Entry 6RQJ (electron microscopy, 3.50 A resolution); this record covers chains B and E of the 5 polymer chains in the assembly.

Chain B:
Molecule: Complement C5
From: Homo sapiens
Reference sequence: P01031 (CO5_HUMAN); residue numbers follow UniProt; this construct covers 19-673
Chain sequence (655 residues; numbered 19 to 673; the number before each row is that of its first residue):
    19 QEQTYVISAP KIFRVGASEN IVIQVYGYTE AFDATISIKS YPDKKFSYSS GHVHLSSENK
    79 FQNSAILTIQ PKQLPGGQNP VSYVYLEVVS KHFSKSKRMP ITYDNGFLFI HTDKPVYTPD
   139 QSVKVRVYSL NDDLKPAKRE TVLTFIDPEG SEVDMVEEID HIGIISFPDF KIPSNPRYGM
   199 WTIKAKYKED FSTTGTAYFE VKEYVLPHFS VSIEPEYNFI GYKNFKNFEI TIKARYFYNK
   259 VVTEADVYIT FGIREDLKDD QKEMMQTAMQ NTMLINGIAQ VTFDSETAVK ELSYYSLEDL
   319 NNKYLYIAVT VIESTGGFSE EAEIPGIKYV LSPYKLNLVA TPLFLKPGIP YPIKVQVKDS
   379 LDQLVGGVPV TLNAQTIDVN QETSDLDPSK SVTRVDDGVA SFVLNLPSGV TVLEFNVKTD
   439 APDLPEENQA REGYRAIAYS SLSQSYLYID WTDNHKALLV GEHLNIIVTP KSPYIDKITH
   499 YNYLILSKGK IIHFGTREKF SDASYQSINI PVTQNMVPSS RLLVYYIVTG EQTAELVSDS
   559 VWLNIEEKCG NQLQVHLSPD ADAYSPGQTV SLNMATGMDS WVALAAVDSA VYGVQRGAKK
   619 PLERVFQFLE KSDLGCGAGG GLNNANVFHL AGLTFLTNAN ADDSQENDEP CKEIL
Disordered / not traced: 19, 612-619, 671-673
Disulfides: Cys634-Cys669

Chain E:
Molecule: Putative 8.9 kDa family member
From: Rhipicephalus pulchellus
Reference sequence: L7MB58 (L7MB58_9ACAR); residues 5-92 here correspond to UniProt positions 23-110 (UniProt number = residue number + 18)
Chain sequence (112 residues; row label = number of the first residue in the row; numbers below 1 keep their minus sign (Lys-19 is residue -19)):
   -19 KHHHHHHSAG LEVLFQGPMG DVQERGHTYV TKNVTVEDGA CVYLRNVIPN GETKALNNPC
    41 VLSTCYAADR KVNSTLCPNI GVDEGCHVEW TPDGVYPNCC PKHVCPSATA SS
Disordered / not traced: -19 to 4, 87-92
Disulfides: Cys21-Cys45, Cys40-Cys79, Cys57-Cys80, Cys66-Cys85
Sequence notes: expression tag (-19 to 4)

Interface between chain B and chain E:
Residue-residue contacts - 40 pairs, chain B then chain E:
  Pro368(B) - Trp70(E)
  Gly385(B) - Glu64(E)
  Asp403(B) - His7(E)
  Leu404(B) - Asn59(E)
  Asp405(B) - Arg5(E)
  Asp405(B) - His7(E)  salt bridge
  Asp405(B) - Asn59(E)
  Lys408(B) - Gly61(E)
  Lys408(B) - Asp63(E)
  Ser409(B) - Gly61(E)
  Ser409(B) - Val62(E)  hydrogen bond (side chain-backbone)
  Val410(B) - Val62(E)  hydrogen bond (backbone-backbone)
  Val410(B) - Asp63(E)
  Val410(B) - Glu64(E)
  Thr411(B) - Glu64(E)
  Arg412(B) - Glu64(E)
  Arg412(B) - Gly65(E)
  Arg412(B) - Cys66(E)  hydrogen bond (side chain-backbone)
  Arg412(B) - His67(E)
  Ser419(B) - Val62(E)
  Val421(B) - Asn59(E)
  Val421(B) - Ile60(E)  hydrogen bond (backbone-backbone)
  Val421(B) - Val68(E)  hydrophobic
  Val421(B) - Pro81(E)  hydrophobic
  Leu422(B) - Asn59(E)
  Asn423(B) - Asn59(E)  hydrogen bond (backbone-side chain)
  Asn423(B) - Pro81(E)
  Leu424(B) - Leu56(E)
  Pro425(B) - Tyr9(E)  hydrophobic
  Pro425(B) - Leu56(E)
  Ser426(B) - Tyr23(E)
  Ser426(B) - Leu24(E)
  Thr487(B) - Pro72(E)
  Ser490(B) - Asn38(E)
  Pro491(B) - Arg25(E)
  Tyr492(B) - Arg25(E)
  Ser522(B) - Pro72(E)
  Tyr523(B) - Thr71(E)
  Tyr523(B) - Pro72(E)
  Tyr523(B) - Asp73(E)
Other interface residues (no listed pair), chain B (29 interface residues in all): Ile367, Glu400, Ser407, Phe420, Tyr466, Lys489
Other interface residues (no listed pair), chain E (26 interface residues in all): Val10, Asn37, Cys57
Interface features reported in the paper:
  - interface residues, chain B: Lys489(B), Ser522(B), Tyr523(B)
  - interface residues, chain E: Cys66(E), Trp70(E), Pro72(E)

Overview:
29 residues of chain B face 26 of chain E across their interface, with 5 hydrogen bonds and 1 salt bridge.
Among the polar pairs are Asp405(B)-His7(E), Ser409(B)-Val62(E) and Arg412(B)-Cys66(E). From the paper:
interface residues Lys489(B), Ser522(B) and Cys66(E) among others.
Chain B is Complement C5 (Homo sapiens) and chain E is Putative 8.9 kDa family member (Rhipicephalus
pulchellus); the structure, Structure of human complement C5 complexed with tick inhibitors OmCI, RaCI1 and
CirpT1, was determined by electron microscopy (same publication as 6RPT).
